PDB entry 6GKF | X-ray diffraction, 2.60 A resolution | chains A and B of the 4 polymer chains in the assembly

Chain A (and B):
Name: 14-3-3 protein gamma
Source organism: Homo sapiens
Notes: engineered mutation(s): S235Stop; chain B of this document is another copy of the same molecule, construct and numbering; everything in this record applies to it too
UniProt: P61981 (1433G_HUMAN); residue numbers follow UniProt; this construct covers 1-234
Amino-acid sequence (234 residues; numbered 1 to 234; the number before each row is that of its first residue):
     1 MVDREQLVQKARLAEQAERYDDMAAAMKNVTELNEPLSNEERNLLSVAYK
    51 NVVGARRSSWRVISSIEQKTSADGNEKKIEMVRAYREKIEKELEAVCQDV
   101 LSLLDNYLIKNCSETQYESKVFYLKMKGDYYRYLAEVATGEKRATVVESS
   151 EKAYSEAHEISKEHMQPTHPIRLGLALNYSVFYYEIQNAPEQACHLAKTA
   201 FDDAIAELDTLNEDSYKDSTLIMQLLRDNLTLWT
Disordered / not traced: 1-2, 71-74, 111-115 (chain B: 1, 110-115)
Swiss-Prot annotation at these positions:
  - site (Interaction with phosphoserine on interacting protein): R57, R132
  - modified residue: M1 (N-acetylmethionine), V2 (N-acetylvaline), S71 (Phosphoserine), Y133 (Phosphotyrosine), T145 (Phosphothreonine), S215 (Phosphoserine), T234 (Phosphothreonine)
  - natural variant: E15 (E15A: In DEE56; uncertain significance), K50 (K50Q: Found in an individual with autism; uncertain significance), D129 (D129E: In DEE56), R132 (R132C: In DEE56), Y133 (Y133S: Found in an individual with neurodevelopmental disorder)

Interface between chain A and chain B:
Contacting residue pairs (32; chain A residue first):
  Q9(A) with K78(B); M81(B)
  L13(A) with I63(B), hydrophobic; M81(B), hydrophobic; V82(B), hydrophobic
  A14(A) with Y85(B)
  Q16(A) with V62(B)
  A17(A) with S59(B), hydrogen bond (backbone-side chain); I63(B), hydrophobic
  R19(A) with S59(B); Y85(B), hydrogen bond; K88(B); I89(B); E92(B), salt bridge
  D22(A) with Y85(B), hydrogen bond
  S59(A) with A17(B), hydrogen bond (side chain-backbone); R19(B)
  V62(A) with Q16(B); A17(B)
  I63(A) with L13(B); A17(B), hydrophobic
  I66(A) with L13(B), hydrophobic
  M81(A) with Q6(B); K10(B); L13(B), hydrophobic
  V82(A) with L13(B), hydrophobic
  Y85(A) with A14(B); R19(B), hydrogen bond; D22(B), hydrogen bond
  K88(A) with R19(B)
  I89(A) with R19(B)
  E92(A) with R19(B), salt bridge
Interface residues without a listed pair, chain A (21 interface residues in all): Q6, K10, R56, K78
Interface residues without a listed pair, chain B (20 interface residues in all): Q9, R56

Summary:
Chain A and chain B form an interface of 21 and 20 residues respectively; the contacts include 6 hydrogen
bonds and 2 salt bridges. Polar contacts include R19(A)-E92(B), A17(A)-S59(B) and R19(A)-Y85(B).
Both chains are 14-3-3 protein gamma (Homo sapiens). Entry 6GKF (Structure of 14-3-3 gamma in complex with
caspase-2 14-3-3 binding motif Ser139) was determined by X-ray diffraction (same publication as 6GKG).
